3S1R - chains A and B of the 12 polymer chains in the assembly; structure by X-ray diffraction, 3.20 A resolution.

== Chain A ==
Name: DNA-directed RNA polymerase II subunit RPB1
Organism: Saccharomyces cerevisiae
Notes: EC 2.7.7.6
Reference sequence: P04050 (RPB1_YEAST); numbering as in UniProt (aligned over 1-1733)
Chain sequence (1733 residues; row label = number of the first residue in the row):
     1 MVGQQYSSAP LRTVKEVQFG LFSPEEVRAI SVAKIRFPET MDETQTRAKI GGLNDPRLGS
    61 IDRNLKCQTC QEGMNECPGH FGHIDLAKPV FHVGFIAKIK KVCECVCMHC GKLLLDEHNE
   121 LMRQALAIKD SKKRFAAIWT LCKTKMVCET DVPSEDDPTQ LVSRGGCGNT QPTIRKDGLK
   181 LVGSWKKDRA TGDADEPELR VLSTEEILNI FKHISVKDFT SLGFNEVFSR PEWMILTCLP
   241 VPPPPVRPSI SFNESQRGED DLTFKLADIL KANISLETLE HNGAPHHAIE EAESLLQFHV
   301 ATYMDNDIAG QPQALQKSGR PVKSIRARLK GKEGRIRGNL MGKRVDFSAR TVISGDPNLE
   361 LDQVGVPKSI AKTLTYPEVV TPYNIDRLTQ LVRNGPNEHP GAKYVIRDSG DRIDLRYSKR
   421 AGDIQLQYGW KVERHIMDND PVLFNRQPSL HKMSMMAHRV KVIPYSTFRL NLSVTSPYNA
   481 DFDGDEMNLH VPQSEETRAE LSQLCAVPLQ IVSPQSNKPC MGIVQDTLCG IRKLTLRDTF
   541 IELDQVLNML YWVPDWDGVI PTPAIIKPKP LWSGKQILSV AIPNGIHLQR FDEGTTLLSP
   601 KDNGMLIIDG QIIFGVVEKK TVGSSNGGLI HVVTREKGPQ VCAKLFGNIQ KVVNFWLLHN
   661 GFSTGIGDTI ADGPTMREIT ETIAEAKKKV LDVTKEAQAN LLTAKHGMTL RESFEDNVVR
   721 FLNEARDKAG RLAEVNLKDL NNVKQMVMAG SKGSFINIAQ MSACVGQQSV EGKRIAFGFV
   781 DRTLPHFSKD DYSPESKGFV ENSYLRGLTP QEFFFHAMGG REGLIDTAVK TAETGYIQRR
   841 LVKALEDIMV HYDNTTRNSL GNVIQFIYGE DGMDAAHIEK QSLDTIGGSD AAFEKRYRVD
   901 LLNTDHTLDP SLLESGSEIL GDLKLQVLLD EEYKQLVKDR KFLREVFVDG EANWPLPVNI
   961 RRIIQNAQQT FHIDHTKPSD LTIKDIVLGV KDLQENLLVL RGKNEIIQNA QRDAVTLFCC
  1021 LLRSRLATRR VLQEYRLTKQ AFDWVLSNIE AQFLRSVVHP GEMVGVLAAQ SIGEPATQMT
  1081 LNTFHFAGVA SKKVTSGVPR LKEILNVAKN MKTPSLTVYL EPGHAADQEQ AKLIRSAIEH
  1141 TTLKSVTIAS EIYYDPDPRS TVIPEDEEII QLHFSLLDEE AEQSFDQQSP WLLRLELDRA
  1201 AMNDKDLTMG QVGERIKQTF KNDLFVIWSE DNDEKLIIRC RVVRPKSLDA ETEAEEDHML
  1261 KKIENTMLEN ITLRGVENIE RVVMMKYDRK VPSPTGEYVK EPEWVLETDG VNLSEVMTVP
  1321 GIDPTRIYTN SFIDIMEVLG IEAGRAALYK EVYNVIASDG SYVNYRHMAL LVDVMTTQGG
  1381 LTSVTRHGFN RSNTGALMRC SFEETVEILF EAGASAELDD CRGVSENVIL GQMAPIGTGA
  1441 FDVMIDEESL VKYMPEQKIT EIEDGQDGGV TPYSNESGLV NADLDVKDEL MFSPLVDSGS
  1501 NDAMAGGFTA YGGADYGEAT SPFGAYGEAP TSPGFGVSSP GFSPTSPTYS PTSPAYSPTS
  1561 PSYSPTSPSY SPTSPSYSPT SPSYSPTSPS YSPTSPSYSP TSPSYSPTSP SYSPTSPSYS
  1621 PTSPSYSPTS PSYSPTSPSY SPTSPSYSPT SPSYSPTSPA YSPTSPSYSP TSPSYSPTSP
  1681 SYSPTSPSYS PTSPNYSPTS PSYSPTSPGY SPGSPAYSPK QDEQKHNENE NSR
Unresolved in the structure: 1-2, 155-160, 187-198, 1177-1186, 1244-1253, 1446-1733
Swiss-Prot annotation at these positions:
  - region: P248 to D260 (Lid loop), N306 to K323 (Rudder loop), P810 to E822 (Bridging helix)
  - binding site (Zn(2+)): C67, C70, C77, H80, C107, C110, C148, C167
  - binding site (Mg(2+)): D481, D483, D485
  - modified residue: T1471 (Phosphothreonine)
  - cross-link (Glycyl lysine isopeptide (Lys-Gly)): K695 (interchain with G-Cter in ubiquitin), K1246 (interchain with G-Cter in ubiquitin), K1350 (interchain with G-Cter in ubiquitin)
  - natural variant: S1653 to P1659 (deletion: In strain: A364A)
  - mutagenesis: K1246 (K1246R: Impairs ubiquitination during transcription stress)
Bound ions: Zn2+ site 1: C67, C70, C77, H80; Zn2+ site 2: C107, C110, C148, C167; Mg2+: D481, D483, D485
Residues lining bound ligands: GTP (guanosine-5'-triphosphate): D481, D483, K752

== Chain B ==
Name: DNA-directed RNA polymerase II subunit RPB2
Organism: Saccharomyces cerevisiae
Notes: EC 2.7.7.6
Reference sequence: P08518 (RPB2_YEAST); numbering as in UniProt (aligned over 1-1224)
Chain sequence (1224 residues; each row starts with the number of its first residue):
     1 MSDLANSEKY YDEDPYGFED ESAPITAEDS WAVISAFFRE KGLVSQQLDS FNQFVDYTLQ
    61 DIICEDSTLI LEQLAQHTTE SDNISRKYEI SFGKIYVTKP MVNESDGVTH ALYPQEARLR
   121 NLTYSSGLFV DVKKRTYEAI DVPGRELKYE LIAEESEDDS ESGKVFIGRL PIMLRSKNCY
   181 LSEATESDLY KLKECPFDMG GYFIINGSEK VLIAQERSAG NIVQVFKKAA PSPISHVAEI
   241 RSALEKGSRF ISTLQVKLYG REGSSARTIK ATLPYIKQDI PIVIIFRALG IIPDGEILEH
   301 ICYDVNDWQM LEMLKPCVED GFVIQDRETA LDFIGRRGTA LGIKKEKRIQ YAKDILQKEF
   361 LPHITQLEGF ESRKAFFLGY MINRLLLCAL DRKDQDDRDH FGKKRLDLAG PLLAQLFKTL
   421 FKKLTKDIFR YMQRTVEEAH DFNMKLAINA KTITSGLKYA LATGNWGEQK KAMSSRAGVS
   481 QVLNRYTYSS TLSHLRRTNT PIGRDGKLAK PRQLHNTHWG LVCPAETPEG QACGLVKNLS
   541 LMSCISVGTD PMPIITFLSE WGMEPLEDYV PHQSPDATRV FVNGVWHGVH RNPARLMETL
   601 RTLRRKGDIN PEVSMIRDIR EKELKIFTDA GRVYRPLFIV EDDESLGHKE LKVRKGHIAK
   661 LMATEYQDIE GGFEDVEEYT WSSLLNEGLV EYIDAEEEES ILIAMQPEDL EPAEANEEND
   721 LDVDPAKRIR VSHHATTFTH CEIHPSMILG VAASIIPFPD HNQSPRNTYQ SAMGKQAMGV
   781 FLTNYNVRMD TMANILYYPQ KPLGTTRAME YLKFRELPAG QNAIVAIACY SGYNQEDSMI
   841 MNQSSIDRGL FRSLFFRSYM DQEKKYGMSI TETFEKPQRT NTLRMKHGTY DKLDDDGLIA
   901 PGVRVSGEDV IIGKTTPISP DEEELGQRTA YHSKRDASTP LRSTENGIVD QVLVTTNQDG
   961 LKFVKVRVRT TKIPQIGDKF ASRHGQKGTI GITYRREDMP FTAEGIVPDL IINPHAIPSR
  1021 MTVAHLIECL LSKVAALSGN EGDASPFTDI TVEGISKLLR EHGYQSRGFE VMYNGHTGKK
  1081 LMAQIFFGPT YYQRLRHMVD DKIHARARGP MQVLTRQPVE GRSRDGGLRF GEMERDCMIA
  1141 HGAASFLKER LMEASDAFRV HICGICGLMT VIAKLNHNQF ECKGCDNKID IYQIHIPYAA
  1201 KLLFQELMAM NITPRLYTDR SRDF
Unresolved in the structure: 1-19, 71-88, 142-163, 336-344, 438-445, 503-508, 669-677, 716-721, 920-932
Bound ions: Zn2+: C1163, C1166, C1182, C1185
Residues lining bound ligands: GTP (guanosine-5'-triphosphate): E529, R766, Y769, S1019, R1020

== How chain A and chain B interact ==
Residue-residue contacts (448; chain A residue first):
  Q4(A) - F1158(B)
  Q4(A) - R1159(B)  hydrogen bond (side chain-backbone)
  Q5(A) - R1159(B)  hydrogen bond (backbone-side chain)
  Q5(A) - L1175(B)
  Q5(A) - N1176(B)  hydrogen bond (side chain-backbone)
  Y6(A) - L1175(B)
  S7(A) - R1159(B)
  S7(A) - H1161(B)
  S7(A) - F1180(B)
  S7(A) - Q1193(B)  hydrogen bond
  S8(A) - N1178(B)  hydrogen bond
  S8(A) - F1180(B)
  A9(A) - F1180(B)
  A9(A) - I1191(B)
  A9(A) - Y1192(B)
  A9(A) - Q1193(B)  hydrogen bond (backbone-side chain)
  P10(A) - I1191(B)
  P10(A) - Y1192(B)
  P10(A) - Q1193(B)  hydrogen bond (backbone-backbone)
  L11(A) - Q1193(B)
  L11(A) - H1195(B)
  R12(A) - Y1192(B)
  R12(A) - Q1193(B)  hydrogen bond (backbone-backbone)
  R12(A) - I1194(B)
  R12(A) - T1218(B)
  T13(A) - T1218(B)
  V14(A) - L1216(B)  hydrophobic
  V14(A) - Y1217(B)
  K15(A) - Y1217(B)  hydrogen bond (backbone-backbone)
  K15(A) - T1218(B)  hydrogen bond (side chain-backbone)
  K15(A) - R1220(B)  hydrogen bond (backbone-side chain)
  E16(A) - R1215(B)
  E16(A) - L1216(B)
  E16(A) - Y1217(B)  hydrogen bond (backbone-backbone)
  E16(A) - D1219(B)
  E16(A) - R1220(B)
  E16(A) - S1221(B)
  V17(A) - R1215(B)
  Q18(A) - T1213(B)
  Q18(A) - R1215(B)  hydrogen bond (backbone-backbone)
  Q18(A) - Y1217(B)
  F19(A) - T1213(B)
  G20(A) - I1212(B)
  G20(A) - T1213(B)  hydrogen bond (backbone-side chain)
  L21(A) - N1211(B)
  L21(A) - T1213(B)
  L21(A) - R1215(B)
  F22(A) - L1168(B)  hydrophobic
  F22(A) - M1208(B)
  F22(A) - N1211(B)  hydrogen bond (backbone-backbone)
  F22(A) - T1213(B)
  E26(A) - L1168(B)
  E26(A) - R1215(B)  salt bridge
  A29(A) - K1183(B)
  A29(A) - G1184(B)
  I30(A) - L1168(B)  hydrophobic
  I30(A) - T1170(B)
  I30(A) - K1183(B)
  S31(A) - K1183(B)  hydrogen bond (backbone-side chain)
  T69(A) - K1174(B)
  C70(A) - I1172(B)  hydrophobic
  C70(A) - A1173(B)
  C70(A) - K1174(B)
  E72(A) - L1175(B)
  E72(A) - N1176(B)  hydrogen bond
  N75(A) - R1116(B)  hydrogen bond (backbone-side chain)
  N75(A) - F1158(B)
  E76(A) - F1158(B)
  E76(A) - R1159(B)  salt bridge
  P78(A) - V1160(B)  hydrophobic
  P78(A) - K1201(B)  hydrogen bond (backbone-side chain)
  P78(A) - Q1205(B)  hydrogen bond (backbone-side chain)
  G79(A) - Q1205(B)
  H80(A) - I1172(B)
  F81(A) - Q1205(B)
  F81(A) - M1208(B)  hydrophobic
  F81(A) - A1209(B)
  H92(A) - M1210(B)
  F228(A) - R1215(B)
  F228(A) - Y1217(B)
  W233(A) - N1211(B)
  L236(A) - N1211(B)
  P240(A) - M1208(B)
  P240(A) - N1211(B)
  P242(A) - A1209(B)  hydrophobic
  P245(A) - L1114(B)
  P245(A) - Y1198(B)
  P245(A) - L1202(B)
  V246(A) - L1114(B)
  V246(A) - L1202(B)  hydrophobic
  V246(A) - Q1205(B)
  V246(A) - E1206(B)
  P248(A) - L1114(B)
  I250(A) - V1113(B)  hydrophobic
  N253(A) - K865(B)
  E254(A) - R884(B)  salt bridge
  E254(A) - I918(B)
  E254(A) - R935(B)  salt bridge
  S255(A) - I918(B)
  Y303(A) - A1209(B)  hydrogen bond (side chain-backbone)
  M304(A) - M1210(B)  hydrophobic
  I325(A) - E1206(B)
  I325(A) - M1210(B)  hydrophobic
  R328(A) - E1206(B)  salt bridge
  L329(A) - L1203(B)  hydrophobic
  L329(A) - E1206(B)
  R335(A) - L1114(B)
  R335(A) - A1199(B)
  R335(A) - L1202(B)
  R335(A) - E1206(B)  salt bridge
  I336(A) - L1203(B)  hydrophobic
  R337(A) - R1129(B)
  R337(A) - E1132(B)  salt bridge
  G338(A) - R1129(B)  hydrogen bond (backbone-side chain)
  N339(A) - T1115(B)
  N339(A) - Q1117(B)  hydrogen bond (backbone-side chain)
  N339(A) - A1199(B)
  L340(A) - A1199(B)
  L340(A) - A1200(B)
  L340(A) - L1203(B)  hydrophobic
  M341(A) - E1132(B)
  M341(A) - R1135(B)
  G342(A) - R1129(B)  hydrogen bond (backbone-side chain)
  G342(A) - F1130(B)
  G342(A) - G1131(B)
  K343(A) - Q1117(B)
  K343(A) - R1129(B)
  K343(A) - F1130(B)  hydrogen bond (backbone-backbone)
  K343(A) - L1151(B)  hydrogen bond (side chain-backbone)
  K343(A) - S1155(B)
  K343(A) - D1156(B)  salt bridge
  K343(A) - P1197(B)
  R344(A) - P1118(B)
  R344(A) - V1119(B)
  R344(A) - E1120(B)  salt bridge
  R344(A) - G1127(B)  hydrogen bond (side chain-backbone)
  R344(A) - L1128(B)
  R344(A) - R1129(B)
  R344(A) - S1155(B)  hydrogen bond (backbone-side chain)
  V345(A) - P1118(B)
  V345(A) - G1127(B)
  V345(A) - L1128(B)  hydrogen bond (backbone-backbone)
  V345(A) - F1130(B)  hydrophobic
  V345(A) - R1150(B)
  V345(A) - S1155(B)
  D346(A) - R1106(B)  salt bridge
  D346(A) - A1107(B)
  D346(A) - R1108(B)
  D346(A) - G1109(B)
  D346(A) - M1111(B)
  D346(A) - R1150(B)  hydrogen bond (backbone-side chain)
  D346(A) - S1155(B)
  F347(A) - R1106(B)  hydrogen bond (backbone-backbone)
  F347(A) - A1107(B)  hydrogen bond (backbone-backbone)
  F347(A) - R1108(B)
  F347(A) - R1150(B)  hydrogen bond (backbone-side chain)
  S348(A) - A1105(B)
  S348(A) - R1106(B)  hydrogen bond (backbone-backbone)
  S348(A) - L1128(B)  hydrogen bond (side chain-backbone)
  A349(A) - H1104(B)
  A349(A) - L1128(B)
  R350(A) - I1103(B)
  R350(A) - H1104(B)  hydrogen bond (backbone-backbone)
  R350(A) - L1128(B)
  T351(A) - I1103(B)
  V352(A) - G977(B)
  V352(A) - V1099(B)  hydrophobic
  V352(A) - K1102(B)
  S354(A) - T989(B)
  S354(A) - I990(B)
  G355(A) - Y833(B)
  D356(A) - Y833(B)  hydrogen bond
  P357(A) - S831(B)
  P357(A) - G832(B)
  P357(A) - Y833(B)  hydrophobic
  N358(A) - Y833(B)  hydrogen bond
  I370(A) - I1103(B)  hydrophobic
  T373(A) - A1105(B)
  T373(A) - A1107(B)
  L374(A) - R1106(B)
  Y404(A) - R1108(B)
  R412(A) - R1108(B)
  E433(A) - R1108(B)  salt bridge
  L443(A) - M1138(B)  hydrophobic
  L443(A) - F1146(B)  hydrophobic
  N445(A) - E1134(B)
  Q447(A) - R1129(B)  hydrogen bond (side chain-backbone)
  Q447(A) - E1134(B)  hydrogen bond
  S449(A) - M1133(B)
  S449(A) - E1134(B)  hydrogen bond
  S449(A) - C1137(B)  hydrogen bond (backbone-side chain)
  H451(A) - C1137(B)  hydrogen bond (backbone-side chain)
  K452(A) - A1140(B)
  K452(A) - H1141(B)  hydrogen bond (backbone-side chain)
  M455(A) - F1130(B)  hydrophobic
  M455(A) - E1134(B)
  M455(A) - C1137(B)  hydrophobic
  M455(A) - M1138(B)  hydrophobic
  M455(A) - H1141(B)
  Y465(A) - I976(B)  hydrophobic
  S466(A) - Q975(B)  hydrogen bond
  S466(A) - I976(B)
  S466(A) - D1100(B)  hydrogen bond
  S466(A) - I1103(B)
  T467(A) - I976(B)
  T467(A) - G977(B)
  T467(A) - V1099(B)
  R469(A) - Y833(B)
  R469(A) - G991(B)  hydrogen bond (side chain-backbone)
  L472(A) - Q835(B)
  L472(A) - E836(B)
  T475(A) - E836(B)
  A480(A) - E836(B)
  D481(A) - E836(B)
  D481(A) - D837(B)
  F482(A) - Q835(B)
  F482(A) - E836(B)  hydrogen bond (backbone-backbone)
  F482(A) - D837(B)
  F482(A) - S838(B)
  F482(A) - T989(B)  hydrogen bond (backbone-side chain)
  D483(A) - E836(B)
  D483(A) - D837(B)  hydrogen bond (backbone-backbone)
  D483(A) - K987(B)
  D483(A) - G988(B)
  G484(A) - T989(B)
  G484(A) - K1102(B)  hydrogen bond (backbone-side chain)
  E486(A) - K1102(B)  salt bridge
  N488(A) - L1128(B)
  N488(A) - R1129(B)
  H490(A) - F1130(B)
  H490(A) - R1150(B)  hydrogen bond
  V491(A) - E1149(B)
  V491(A) - R1150(B)  hydrogen bond (backbone-side chain)
  P492(A) - E1149(B)
  Q493(A) - E1149(B)  hydrogen bond (backbone-side chain)
  S494(A) - E1149(B)  hydrogen bond (backbone-side chain)
  T497(A) - S1145(B)
  T497(A) - F1146(B)
  T497(A) - E1149(B)  hydrogen bond
  E500(A) - A1143(B)
  E500(A) - A1144(B)  hydrogen bond (side chain-backbone)
  E500(A) - S1145(B)  hydrogen bond (side chain-backbone)
  E500(A) - F1146(B)  hydrogen bond (side chain-backbone)
  L501(A) - F1146(B)  hydrophobic
  L504(A) - H1141(B)
  L504(A) - G1142(B)
  C505(A) - M1138(B)  hydrophobic
  C505(A) - H1141(B)
  Q510(A) - H1141(B)
  V524(A) - E836(B)
  Q525(A) - Q835(B)
  Q525(A) - E836(B)  hydrogen bond (side chain-backbone)
  Q525(A) - H1015(B)
  D526(A) - C829(B)  hydrogen bond
  D526(A) - G832(B)
  D526(A) - Q835(B)  hydrogen bond (backbone-side chain)
  D526(A) - N1013(B)  hydrogen bond
  D526(A) - H1015(B)  salt bridge
  T527(A) - Q835(B)
  C529(A) - H1015(B)
  L657(A) - C829(B)  hydrophobic
  L658(A) - Y830(B)
  L658(A) - N1074(B)  hydrogen bond (backbone-side chain)
  L658(A) - L1081(B)
  H659(A) - N1074(B)  hydrogen bond
  H659(A) - T1077(B)
  H659(A) - L1081(B)
  N660(A) - L1081(B)
  N660(A) - M1082(B)  hydrogen bond (backbone-backbone)
  N660(A) - A1083(B)  hydrogen bond (backbone-backbone)
  G661(A) - A1083(B)
  F662(A) - A828(B)
  F662(A) - C829(B)  hydrogen bond (backbone-backbone)
  F662(A) - P1014(B)  hydrophobic
  F662(A) - A1083(B)
  S663(A) - I827(B)  hydrogen bond (side chain-backbone)
  S663(A) - P1014(B)
  S663(A) - Q1084(B)
  S663(A) - I1085(B)
  S663(A) - F1086(B)  hydrogen bond (side chain-backbone)
  T664(A) - I827(B)
  T664(A) - P1014(B)
  T664(A) - I1017(B)
  T664(A) - F1086(B)
  G665(A) - L1026(B)
  G665(A) - F1069(B)
  G665(A) - F1086(B)
  I666(A) - V1023(B)  hydrophobic
  I666(A) - L1026(B)
  I666(A) - I1027(B)  hydrophobic
  I666(A) - L1030(B)  hydrophobic
  I666(A) - V1052(B)  hydrophobic
  I666(A) - R1067(B)
  I666(A) - F1086(B)
  G667(A) - R1067(B)
  D668(A) - F1069(B)
  I670(A) - V1052(B)  hydrophobic
  I670(A) - R1067(B)
  K687(A) - V731(B)
  V743(A) - P1018(B)  hydrophobic
  M746(A) - P1014(B)
  M746(A) - H1015(B)  hydrogen bond
  M746(A) - P1018(B)
  S751(A) - H1015(B)  hydrogen bond
  K752(A) - H1015(B)  hydrogen bond (side chain-backbone)
  K752(A) - P1018(B)
  K752(A) - S1019(B)
  N757(A) - P1018(B)
  N757(A) - M1021(B)
  Q760(A) - M1021(B)
  M761(A) - P1018(B)
  M761(A) - M1021(B)  hydrophobic
  M761(A) - V1023(B)  hydrophobic
  A776(A) - N516(B)
  G778(A) - H400(B)
  G778(A) - H515(B)
  G778(A) - N516(B)  hydrogen bond (backbone-side chain)
  F779(A) - N516(B)
  F779(A) - T517(B)
  F779(A) - E698(B)
  F779(A) - E699(B)
  V780(A) - E699(B)  hydrogen bond (backbone-side chain)
  D781(A) - R620(B)  salt bridge
  R782(A) - E698(B)  hydrogen bond (side chain-backbone)
  R782(A) - E699(B)  hydrogen bond (side chain-backbone)
  R782(A) - I701(B)  hydrogen bond (side chain-backbone)
  T783(A) - N516(B)
  L784(A) - W519(B)  hydrophobic
  P785(A) - E698(B)
  P785(A) - I701(B)
  P785(A) - L702(B)
  P785(A) - I703(B)  hydrogen bond (backbone-backbone)
  H786(A) - W519(B)  hydrogen bond
  H786(A) - I703(B)  hydrogen bond (side chain-backbone)
  H786(A) - M705(B)
  H786(A) - E742(B)  salt bridge
  F787(A) - L702(B)
  S788(A) - A735(B)
  K789(A) - R620(B)
  K789(A) - E699(B)
  E795(A) - V731(B)
  E801(A) - I729(B)
  N802(A) - R728(B)
  N802(A) - I729(B)  hydrogen bond (side chain-backbone)
  Y804(A) - H761(B)  hydrogen bond (backbone-side chain)
  Y804(A) - N762(B)
  Y804(A) - Q763(B)
  Y804(A) - M1021(B)  hydrophobic
  Y804(A) - V1023(B)
  L805(A) - H761(B)  hydrogen bond (backbone-side chain)
  L805(A) - V1023(B)  hydrophobic
  L805(A) - V1052(B)  hydrophobic
  R806(A) - P725(B)  hydrogen bond (side chain-backbone)
  R806(A) - K727(B)
  R806(A) - R728(B)
  R806(A) - I729(B)
  R806(A) - H761(B)
  G807(A) - R728(B)
  G807(A) - D760(B)
  G807(A) - H761(B)
  L808(A) - R728(B)  hydrogen bond (backbone-side chain)
  L808(A) - D760(B)  hydrogen bond (backbone-backbone)
  L808(A) - F1047(B)
  T809(A) - I729(B)
  T809(A) - R730(B)
  T809(A) - F1047(B)
  P810(A) - W519(B)
  P810(A) - M705(B)  hydrophobic
  P810(A) - P745(B)  hydrophobic
  P810(A) - F1047(B)
  Q811(A) - M705(B)
  F813(A) - I748(B)  hydrophobic
  F813(A) - L749(B)  hydrophobic
  F813(A) - P759(B)
  F813(A) - D760(B)
  F813(A) - F1047(B)  hydrophobic
  F814(A) - L514(B)  hydrophobic
  F814(A) - H515(B)
  F814(A) - N516(B)
  F814(A) - W519(B)  hydrophobic
  H816(A) - Q763(B)
  H816(A) - S764(B)  hydrogen bond (side chain-backbone)
  A817(A) - L514(B)
  A817(A) - P524(B)  hydrophobic
  A817(A) - S764(B)
  M818(A) - Q513(B)
  M818(A) - L514(B)
  M818(A) - N516(B)
  G820(A) - S764(B)
  R821(A) - R512(B)  hydrogen bond (side chain-backbone)
  R821(A) - L514(B)
  R821(A) - P524(B)  hydrogen bond (side chain-backbone)
  R821(A) - T527(B)
  R821(A) - G534(B)
  E822(A) - Q513(B)
  L824(A) - Y769(B)  hydrophobic
  I825(A) - R512(B)
  I825(A) - Q513(B)
  A828(A) - G530(B)
  R839(A) - E1132(B)  salt bridge
  V842(A) - D1136(B)
  K843(A) - E1132(B)  salt bridge
  K843(A) - R1135(B)
  E846(A) - R1135(B)  salt bridge
  E1062(A) - A1140(B)
  M1063(A) - I1139(B)
  V1066(A) - D1136(B)
  V1066(A) - I1139(B)  hydrophobic
  V1066(A) - A1140(B)  hydrophobic
  Q1070(A) - D1136(B)
  Q1070(A) - C1137(B)
  Q1070(A) - A1140(B)
  K1144(A) - E262(B)
  K1261(A) - S265(B)
  K1262(A) - S265(B)
  N1265(A) - G263(B)
  N1265(A) - S265(B)  hydrogen bond
  E1269(A) - E262(B)
  E1269(A) - G263(B)
  V1406(A) - M1210(B)  hydrophobic
  L1409(A) - I1212(B)
  F1410(A) - M1210(B)  hydrophobic
  F1410(A) - I1212(B)  hydrophobic
  L1418(A) - R1222(B)
  D1420(A) - R1220(B)  hydrogen bond (backbone-side chain)
  R1422(A) - R1220(B)
  V1424(A) - I1139(B)  hydrophobic
  S1425(A) - R1135(B)
  V1428(A) - R1135(B)
  I1429(A) - P1197(B)
  I1429(A) - A1200(B)
  L1430(A) - H1195(B)
  L1430(A) - I1196(B)
  L1430(A) - P1197(B)
  G1431(A) - K1148(B)  hydrogen bond (backbone-side chain)
  G1431(A) - M1152(B)
  G1431(A) - P1197(B)
  Q1432(A) - K1148(B)
  M1433(A) - A1144(B)
  M1433(A) - S1145(B)
  M1433(A) - K1148(B)
  A1434(A) - A1144(B)
  I1436(A) - I1139(B)
  I1436(A) - G1142(B)
  I1436(A) - A1144(B)
  T1438(A) - G1142(B)  hydrogen bond (backbone-backbone)
  T1438(A) - A1144(B)
  T1438(A) - S1145(B)
Other interface residues (no listed pair), chain A (217 interface residues in all): V32, Q68, C238, R326, I353, T375, P448, E542, N742, G753, V770, I775, S1401, G1413, G1437, G1439
Other interface residues (no listed pair), chain B (200 interface residues in all): D397, K510, H518, C523, A525, C533, A695, S700, A726, P765, N767, T768, N834, K979, R1020, H1076, K1079, K1080, L1147, E1153, A1154, F1204, L1207, P1214

== Overview ==
217 residues of chain A face 200 of chain B across their interface, with 94 hydrogen bonds and 18 salt
bridges. Polar pairs include E26(A)-R1215(B), E76(A)-R1159(B) and E254(A)-R884(B). GTP is bound between chain
A and chain B.
Here chain A is DNA-directed RNA polymerase II subunit RPB1 and chain B is DNA-directed RNA polymerase II
subunit RPB2, both from Saccharomyces cerevisiae. Entry 3S1R (RNA Polymerase II Initiation Complex with a 5-nt
3'-deoxy RNA soaked with GTP) was determined by X-ray diffraction together with 3RZD, 3RZO, 3S14, 3S15, 3S16,
3S17 and 5 further entries from the same study.
